9FD8 - chain A; structure by X-ray diffraction, 1.58 A resolution.

Chain A:
Protein: Deoxyribose-phosphate aldolase
From: Escherichia coli
Notes: EC 4.1.2.4
UniProt: B1IS38 (DEOC_ECOLC); residue numbers follow UniProt; this construct covers 1-76, 78-259
Chain sequence (267 residues; each row starts with the number of its first residue; note: 1 number in that range is skipped by the numbering (no residue carries it; nothing is unmodelled there)):
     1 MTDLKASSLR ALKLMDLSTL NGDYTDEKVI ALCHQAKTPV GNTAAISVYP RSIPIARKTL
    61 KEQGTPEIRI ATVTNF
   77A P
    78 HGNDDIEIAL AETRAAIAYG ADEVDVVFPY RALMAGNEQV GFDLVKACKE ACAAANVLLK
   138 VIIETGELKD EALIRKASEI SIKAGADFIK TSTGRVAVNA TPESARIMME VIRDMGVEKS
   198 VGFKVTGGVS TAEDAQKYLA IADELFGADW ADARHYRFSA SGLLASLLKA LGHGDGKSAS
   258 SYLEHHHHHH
Not modelled in the structure: 1-3, 20-24, 251-267
Construct notes: engineered mutation Ser-18 (Thr in B1IS38), Gly-22 (Asp in B1IS38), Tyr-24 (Asp in B1IS38), Ser-47 (Cys in B1IS38), Val-48 (Ile in B1IS38), Ser-52 (Phe in B1IS38), Arg-172 (Lys in B1IS38), Ser-197 (Thr in B1IS38), Val-202 (Pro in B1IS38), Thr-203 (Ala in B1IS38), Ser-207 (Arg in B1IS38), Ser-236 (Gly in B1IS38), Gly-239 (Ser in B1IS38); expression tag (260-267)
Glycans and other covalent adducts: (2E)-3-(4-chlorophenyl)prop-2-enal (A1ICA) linked to Lys-167
Residues lining bound ligands: (2E)-3-(4-chlorophenyl)prop-2-enal (A1ICA): Ser-18, Ser-47, Val-48, Tyr-49, Val-73, Phe-76, Asp-102, Ile-139, Ser-169, Thr-170, Arg-172, Lys-201, Thr-203
Swiss-Prot annotation at these positions:
  - active site: Asp-102 (Proton donor/acceptor), Lys-167 (Schiff-base intermediate with acetaldehyde), Lys-201 (Proton donor/acceptor)
What the authors report for this chain:
  - binding site for (2E)-3-(4-chlorophenyl)prop-2-enal: Tyr-49, Val-73, Phe-76, Lys-167
  - catalytic residues: Lys-167
  - contacts within the chain: Tyr-49/Arg-172 (hydrogen bond)
  - mutagenesis - K172R: increased catalytic activity
  - specificity-determining residues: Val-73, Phe-76

Overview:
(2E)-3-(4-chlorophenyl)prop-2-enal is covalently linked to Lys-167. Curated annotation (UniProt) lists 3
active-site residues. From the paper: the catalytic residue Lys-167; K172R increases catalytic activity.
Chain A is Deoxyribose-phosphate aldolase (Escherichia coli); the structure, Re-engineered peroxygenase
variant of 2-deoxy-D-ribose-5-phosphate aldolase, Schiff-base complex with 4-chloro-cinnamaldehyde, was
determined by X-ray diffraction together with 9FD7 and 9FD9 from the same study.
